PDB entry 1DC6 | X-ray diffraction, 2.00 A resolution | chains A and B

== Chain A (and B) ==
Molecule: Glyceraldehyde-3-phosphate dehydrogenase
Source organism: Escherichia coli
Notes: EC 1.2.1.12; fragment: holo; chain B of this document is another copy of the same molecule, construct and numbering; everything in this record applies to it too
UniProtKB: P0A9B2 (G3P1_ECOLI); the construct lacks a stretch of the UniProt sequence and is renumbered around it, so the offset changes along the chain: 0-34 = UniProt 1-35; 36-122 = UniProt 36-122; 123-138 = UniProt 124-139; 140-330 = UniProt 140-330
Amino-acid sequence (330 residues; row label = number of the first residue in the row; note: 2 numbers in that range are skipped by the numbering (no residue carries them; nothing is unmodelled there); numbering starts at 0):
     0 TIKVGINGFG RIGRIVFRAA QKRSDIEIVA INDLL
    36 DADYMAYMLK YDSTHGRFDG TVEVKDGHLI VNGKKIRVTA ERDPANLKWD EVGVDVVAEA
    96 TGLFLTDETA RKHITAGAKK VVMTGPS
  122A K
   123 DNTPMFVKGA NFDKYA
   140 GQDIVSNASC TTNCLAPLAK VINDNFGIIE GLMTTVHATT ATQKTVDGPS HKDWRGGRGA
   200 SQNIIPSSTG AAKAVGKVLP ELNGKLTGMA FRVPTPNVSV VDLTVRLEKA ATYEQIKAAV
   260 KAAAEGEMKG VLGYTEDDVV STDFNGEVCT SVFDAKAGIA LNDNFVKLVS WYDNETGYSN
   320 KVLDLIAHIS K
Residues lining bound ligands: NAD (nicotinamide-adenine-dinucleotide): Asn6, Gly7, Phe8, Gly9, Arg10, Ile11, Gly12, Asn31, Asp32, Leu33, Glu76, Arg77, Ala95, Thr96, Gly97, Leu98, Phe99, Thr119, Gly120, Cys149, Thr179, Ala180, Asn313, Glu314, Tyr317
Swiss-Prot annotation at these positions:
  - modified residue: Lys115 (N6-succinyllysine)

== Chain A / chain B interface ==
Contacting residue pairs (14):
  Tyr42(A) - Asp277(B)  hydrogen bond (side chain-backbone)
  Lys45(A) - Asp276(B)  salt bridge
  Tyr46(A) - Asp276(B)  hydrogen bond
  Tyr46(A) - Val278(B)  hydrophobic
  Tyr46(A) - Asp282(B)
  Ser48(A) - Thr281(B)  hydrogen bond
  Arg52(A) - Asp282(B)  hydrogen bond (side chain-backbone)
  Arg52(A) - Phe283(B)
  Arg52(A) - Glu286(B)  salt bridge
  Asp276(A) - Tyr46(B)  hydrogen bond
  Asp277(A) - Tyr42(B)  hydrogen bond (backbone-side chain)
  Thr281(A) - Ser48(B)  hydrogen bond
  Asp282(A) - Tyr46(B)
  Asp282(A) - Arg52(B)  hydrogen bond (backbone-side chain)
Also at the interface, not in a pair above, chain A (13 interface residues in all): Asp47, Val278, Phe283, Glu286
Also at the interface, not in a pair above, chain B (13 interface residues in all): Lys45, Asp47

== Overview ==
The chain A/chain B interface involves 13 residues from each chain; the contacts include 8 hydrogen bonds and
2 salt bridges. Polar contacts include Lys45(A)-Asp276(B), Arg52(A)-Glu286(B) and Tyr42(A)-Asp277(B). Bound to
chain A: NAD.
Both chains are Glyceraldehyde-3-phosphate dehydrogenase (Escherichia coli). Entry 1DC6 (Structural analysis
of glyceraldehyde 3-phosphate dehydrogenase from escherichia coli: direct evidence for substrate binding and
cofactor-induced ...) was determined by X-ray diffraction, deposited together with 1DC3, 1DC4 and 1DC5.
